Entry 9MUE (electron microscopy, 4.00 A resolution); this record covers chains b and D of the 6 polymer chains in the assembly.

# Chain b
Molecule: 4-nt RNA strand
Sequence (4 nucleotides; row label = number of the first residue in the row):
     4 AAAA

# Chain D
Name: Cat1 (CRISPR associated TIR 1) pentagonal filament assembly
Sequence (263 residues; row label = number of the first residue in the row):
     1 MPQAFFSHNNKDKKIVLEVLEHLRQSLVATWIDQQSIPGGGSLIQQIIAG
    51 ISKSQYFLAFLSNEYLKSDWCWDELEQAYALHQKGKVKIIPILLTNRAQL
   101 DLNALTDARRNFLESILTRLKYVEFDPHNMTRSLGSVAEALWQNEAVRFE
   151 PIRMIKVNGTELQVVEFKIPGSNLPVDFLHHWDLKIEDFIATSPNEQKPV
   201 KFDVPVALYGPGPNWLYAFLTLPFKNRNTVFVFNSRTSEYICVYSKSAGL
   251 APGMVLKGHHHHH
Disordered / not traced: 1, 259-263
Ligand contacts:
  - Adenosine-5-Diphosphoribose (AR6; [(2R,3S,4R,5R)-5-(6-aminopurin-9-yl)-3,4-dihydroxy-oxolan-2-yl]methyl[hydroxy-[[(2R,3S,4R,5S)-3,4,5-trihydroxyoxolan-2-yl]methoxy]phosphoryl] hydrogen phosphate), molecule 1: His8, Asn9, Asn10, Lys13, Asp33, Gln34, Trp70, Glu74
  - Adenosine-5-Diphosphoribose (AR6), molecule 2: Arg97, Thr118, Lys121, Tyr122, Glu124
From the paper describing this entry:
  - binding site for Adenosine-5-Diphosphoribose: His8, Asn9, Asn10, Asp33, Ser68, Glu74, Lys121, Tyr122
  - catalytic residues: Tyr122
  - mutagenesis - D33A: decreased catalytic activity on NAD+
  - mutagenesis - Y122A: abolished catalytic activity on NAD+

# How chain b and chain D interact
Residue-residue contacts (18):
  A4(b) - Tyr209(D)  base contact
  A4(b) - Gly210(D)  hydrogen bond to the base
  A4(b) - Pro211(D)  base contact
  A4(b) - Gly212(D)  sugar contact
  A4(b) - Tyr217(D)  base contact
  A4(b) - Phe233(D)  base contact
  A4(b) - Asn234(D)  hydrogen bond to the sugar
  A4(b) - Ser235(D)  hydrogen bond to the sugar
  A5(b) - Asn234(D)  hydrogen bond to the base
  A5(b) - Arg236(D)  hydrogen bond to the sugar
  A6(b) - Asn214(D)  sugar contact
  A7(b) - Ser172(D)  base contact
  A7(b) - Asn173(D)  base contact
  A7(b) - Leu174(D)  hydrogen bond to the base
  A7(b) - Gly212(D)  sugar contact
  A7(b) - Pro213(D)  base contact
  A7(b) - Asn214(D)  hydrogen bond to the phosphate
  A7(b) - Trp215(D)  base contact

# Overview
4 residues of chain b and 15 residues of chain D are in contact, with 7 hydrogen bonds. Among the polar pairs
are A4(b)-Gly210(D), A5(b)-Asn234(D) and A7(b)-Leu174(D). Chain D binds Adenosine-5-Diphosphoribose. The paper
reports the catalytic residue Tyr122(D); D33A of chain D reduces catalytic activity on NAD+.
Here chain b is a 4-nt RNA strand and chain D is Cat1 (CRISPR associated TIR 1) pentagonal filament assembly.
Entry 9MUE (Cryo-EM structure of CRISPR-associated cA4 bound Cat1 Pentagonal filament assembly in the presence
of NAD (ADPR ...) was determined by electron microscopy together with 9MUD, 9MUO and 9MW9 from the same study.
